3AX0 - chains A and B; structure by X-ray diffraction, 1.40 A resolution.

== Chain A ==
Molecule: Tyrosinase
Organism: Streptomyces castaneoglobisporus
Notes: EC 1.14.18.1
UniProt: Q83WS2 (Q83WS2_9ACTO); numbering as in UniProt (aligned over 1-273)
Chain sequence (281 residues; each row starts with the number of its first residue):
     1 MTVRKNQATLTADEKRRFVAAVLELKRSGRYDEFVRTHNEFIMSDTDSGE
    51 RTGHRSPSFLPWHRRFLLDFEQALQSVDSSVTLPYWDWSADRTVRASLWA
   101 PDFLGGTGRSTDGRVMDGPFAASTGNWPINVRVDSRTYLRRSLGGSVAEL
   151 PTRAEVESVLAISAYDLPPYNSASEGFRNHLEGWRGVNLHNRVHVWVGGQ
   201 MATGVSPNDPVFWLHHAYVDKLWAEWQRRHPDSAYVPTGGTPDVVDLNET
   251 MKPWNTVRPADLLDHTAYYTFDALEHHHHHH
Disordered / not traced: 1, 275-281
Sequence notes: expression tag (274-281)
Metal / ion sites: Cu ion site 1: H38, H54, H63; Cu ion site 2: H190, H194, H216
Reported in the primary citation:
  - Cu ion coordination: H54
  - conformationally variable residues (order/disorder transition): H54

== Chain B ==
Molecule: MelC
Organism: Streptomyces castaneoglobisporus
UniProt: Q83WS1 (Q83WS1_9ACTO); residue numbers follow UniProt; this construct covers 1-126
Chain sequence (134 residues; numbered 1 to 134; the number before each row is that of its first residue):
     1 MPEITRRRALTAAAAVAATASAAVTLAAPAASAAGHHEPAAPESFDEVYK
    51 GRRIQGRPAGGGAHHHEHGGGYEVFVDGVQLHVMRNADGSWISVVSHFDP
   101 VPTPRAAARAAVDELQGAPLLPFPANLEHHHHHH
Disordered / not traced: 1-39, 60-65, 124-134
Sequence notes: engineered mutation F98 (Tyr in Q83WS1); expression tag (127-134)
Metal / ion sites: Cu ion: E67, H68, H82, H97
Reported in the primary citation:
  - Cu ion coordination: H82, H97
  - conformationally variable residues (order/disorder transition): H82, M84, H97
  - mutagenesis - Y98F: decreased catalytic activity on Cu ion
  - mutagenesis - Y98F (Kd 0.1 mum): decreased binding to Cu ion
  - mutagenesis - H97Q: abolished catalytic activity
  - mutagenesis - H82Q, M84L: unchanged catalytic activity

== Chain A / chain B interface ==
Residue-residue contacts (57):
  E40(A) - H66(B)  salt bridge
  I42(A) - M84(B)
  I42(A) - H97(B)
  M43(A) - H66(B)
  M43(A) - E67(B)
  M43(A) - H68(B)  hydrogen bond (backbone-backbone)
  M43(A) - H82(B)
  M43(A) - M84(B)
  M43(A) - V94(B)  hydrophobic
  S44(A) - H66(B)
  S44(A) - E67(B)  hydrogen bond (side chain-backbone)
  D45(A) - M84(B)
  T46(A) - H68(B)
  T46(A) - M84(B)
  D47(A) - N86(B)
  D47(A) - A87(B)  hydrogen bond (side chain-backbone)
  H54(A) - H97(B)  hydrogen bond
  R55(A) - M84(B)
  R55(A) - N86(B)  hydrogen bond
  R55(A) - I92(B)
  T111(A) - Q116(B)
  D112(A) - Q116(B)
  R132(A) - L121(B)
  V133(A) - V94(B)  hydrophobic
  V133(A) - V95(B)  hydrophobic
  V133(A) - L120(B)
  V133(A) - L121(B)  hydrogen bond (backbone-backbone)
  D134(A) - L115(B)
  D134(A) - P119(B)
  D134(A) - L121(B)
  S135(A) - A118(B)
  S135(A) - P119(B)  hydrogen bond (backbone-backbone)
  S135(A) - L121(B)
  R136(A) - E114(B)  salt bridge
  R136(A) - L115(B)  hydrogen bond (side chain-backbone)
  R136(A) - Q116(B)
  R136(A) - A118(B)
  R140(A) - E114(B)  salt bridge
  S172(A) - N86(B)
  S172(A) - A87(B)
  W184(A) - H97(B)
  W184(A) - P100(B)  hydrophobic
  R185(A) - D88(B)  salt bridge
  H190(A) - F98(B)
  N191(A) - F98(B)
  H194(A) - F98(B)
  V195(A) - F98(B)
  V195(A) - D99(B)
  M201(A) - F98(B)
  A202(A) - V95(B)
  A202(A) - S96(B)
  A202(A) - H97(B)  hydrogen bond (backbone-backbone)
  A202(A) - F98(B)
  T203(A) - V94(B)
  T203(A) - V95(B)
  T203(A) - F98(B)
  G204(A) - V94(B)  hydrogen bond (backbone-backbone)
Other interface residues (no listed pair), chain A (35 interface residues in all): N39, S110, G113, N171, A173, G199, S206

== Summary ==
Chain A and chain B form an interface of 35 and 23 residues respectively, with 10 hydrogen bonds and 4 salt
bridges. Polar contacts include E40(A)-H66(B), R136(A)-E114(B) and R140(A)-E114(B). From the paper: Y98F of
chain B reduces catalytic activity on Cu ion; Cu ion coordination by H54(A) and H82(B) among others; 4
substitutions were tested in all.
Chain A is Tyrosinase and chain B is MelC, both from Streptomyces castaneoglobisporus; the structure, Crystal
structure of Streptomyces tyrosinase in a complex with caddie Y98F mutant soaked in a Cu(II)-containing ...,
was determined by X-ray diffraction together with 3AWS, 3AWT, 3AWU, 3AWV, 3AWW, 3AWX, 3AWY and 3AWZ from the
same study.
